7UKA - chain A; structure by X-ray diffraction, 2.20 A resolution.

Chain A:
Name: Putative acid--amine ligase YgiC
Source organism: Escherichia coli K-12
Notes: EC 6.3.1.-
Reference sequence: P0ADT5 (YGIC_ECOLI); the construct has insertions or renumbered stretches relative to UniProt, so the offset changes along the chain: 1-306 = UniProt 1-306; 309-313 = UniProt 311-315; 316-386 = UniProt 316-386
Chain sequence (394 residues; each row starts with the number of its first residue; note: 4 numbers in that range are skipped by the numbering (no residue carries them; nothing is unmodelled there); a row labelled like 306A-306D holds insertion residues (306A, then the next letters in order); numbers below 1 keep their minus sign (Met-7 is residue -7)):
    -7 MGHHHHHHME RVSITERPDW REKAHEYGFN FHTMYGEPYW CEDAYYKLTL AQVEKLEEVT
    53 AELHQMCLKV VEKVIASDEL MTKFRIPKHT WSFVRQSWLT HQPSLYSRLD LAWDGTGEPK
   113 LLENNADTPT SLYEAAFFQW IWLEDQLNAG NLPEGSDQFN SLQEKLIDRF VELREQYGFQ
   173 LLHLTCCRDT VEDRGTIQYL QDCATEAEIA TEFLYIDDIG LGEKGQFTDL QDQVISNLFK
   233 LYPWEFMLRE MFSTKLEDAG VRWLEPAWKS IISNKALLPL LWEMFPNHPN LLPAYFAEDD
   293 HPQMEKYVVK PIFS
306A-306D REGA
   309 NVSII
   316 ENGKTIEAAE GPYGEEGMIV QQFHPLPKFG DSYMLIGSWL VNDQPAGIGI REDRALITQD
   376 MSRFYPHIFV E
Disordered / not traced: -7 to -3, 306A-306D, 316-326, 372-376, 386
Construct notes: initiating methionine (-7); expression tag (-6 to 0)
Ion coordination: Ni2+: His-2, His0, Glu14, His17
Small-molecule neighbours: ADP (adenosine-5'-diphosphate): Asp102, Leu114, Glu115, Asn117, Lys267, Leu284, Val300, Lys302, Gln336, Gln337, Phe338, His339, Pro340, Leu341, Leu350, Leu371

Overview:
Ligands of chain A: ADP. His-2, His0, Glu14 and His17 coordinate Ni2+.
Chain A is Putative acid--amine ligase YgiC (Escherichia coli K-12); the structure, YgiC from Escherichia coli
K-12 in complex with ADP, was determined by X-ray diffraction, deposited together with 7UK6, 7UK7 and 7UK8.
